PDB entry 8XWA | electron microscopy, 3.48 A resolution | chains D and R of the 3 polymer chains in the assembly

Chain D:
Protein: Growth-regulated alpha protein
Source organism: Homo sapiens
UniProtKB: P09341 (GROA_HUMAN); residues 1-73 here correspond to UniProt positions 35-107 (UniProt number = residue number + 34)
Amino-acid sequence (73 residues; numbered 1 to 73; the number before each row is that of its first residue):
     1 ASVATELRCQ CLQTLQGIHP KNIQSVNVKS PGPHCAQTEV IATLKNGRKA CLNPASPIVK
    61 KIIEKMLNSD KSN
Not modelled in the structure: 69-73
Cystine bridges: Cys9-Cys35, Cys11-Cys51

Chain R:
Protein: C-X-C chemokine receptor type 2
Source organism: Homo sapiens
UniProtKB: P25025 (CXCR2_HUMAN); numbering as in UniProt (aligned over 2-360)
Amino-acid sequence (416 residues; each row starts with the number of its first residue; numbers below 1 keep their minus sign (Met-55 is residue -55)):
   -55 MGKTIIALSY IFCLVFADYK DDDDAANFTP VNGSSGNQSV RLVTSSSLEV LFQGPGSEDF
     5 NMESDSFEDF WKGEDLSNYS YSSTLPPFLL DAAPCEPESL EINKYFVVII YALVFLLSLL
    65 GNSLVMLVIL YSRVGRSVTD VYLLNLALAD LLFALTLPIW AASKVNGWIF GTFLCKVVSL
   125 LKEVNFYSGI LLLACISVDR YLAIVHATRT LTQKRYLVKF ICLSIWGLSL LLALPVLLFR
   185 RTVYSSNVSP ACYEDMGNNT ANWRMLLRIL PQSFGFIVPL LIMLFCYGFT LRTLFKAHMG
   245 QKHRAMRVIF AVVLIFLLCW LPYNLVLLAD TLMRTQVIQE TCERRNHIDR ALDATEILGI
   305 LHSCLNPLIY AFIGQKFRHG LLKILAIHGL ISKDSLPKDS RPSFVGSSSG HTSTTL
Not modelled in the structure: -55 to 33, 331-360
Construct notes: initiating methionine (-55); expression tag (-54 to 1)
Cystine bridges: Cys39-Cys286, Cys119-Cys196
UniProt features mapped onto this chain:
  - site: Asp35, Ala36 (Microbial infection: Cleavage)
  - modified residue (Phosphoserine): Ser347, Ser351, Ser352, Ser353
  - glycosylation: Asn22 (N-linked (GlcNAc...) asparagine)

Chain D / chain R interface:
Residue-residue contacts (43; chain D residue first):
  Ser2(D) - Ser43(R)  hydrogen bond
  Ser2(D) - Val192(R)
  Ser2(D) - Ser193(R)  hydrogen bond (backbone-side chain)
  Val3(D) - Lys108(R)
  Val3(D) - Val109(R)
  Val3(D) - Gly111(R)
  Val3(D) - Ser193(R)
  Ala4(D) - Val192(R)
  Glu6(D) - Arg208(R)  salt bridge
  Glu6(D) - Arg212(R)  salt bridge
  Glu6(D) - Asp274(R)
  Glu6(D) - Arg278(R)  salt bridge
  Glu6(D) - Leu296(R)
  Leu7(D) - Tyr197(R)  hydrophobic
  Leu7(D) - Arg278(R)  hydrogen bond (backbone-side chain)
  Arg8(D) - Asp274(R)  salt bridge
  Arg8(D) - Met277(R)
  Arg8(D) - Arg278(R)
  Arg8(D) - Arg289(R)
  Arg8(D) - Ile292(R)
  Arg8(D) - Asp293(R)  salt bridge
  Cys9(D) - Arg289(R)  hydrogen bond (backbone-side chain)
  Gln10(D) - Pro38(R)
  Gln10(D) - Cys39(R)  hydrogen bond (backbone-backbone)
  Gln10(D) - Ser190(R)
  Gln10(D) - Asn191(R)  hydrogen bond
  Leu12(D) - Arg289(R)
  Gln13(D) - Ala36(R)
  Leu15(D) - Leu34(R)  hydrophobic
  Pro31(D) - Asn202(R)
  Gly32(D) - Asn202(R)
  Pro33(D) - Arg185(R)
  Pro33(D) - Val187(R)  hydrophobic
  Pro33(D) - Tyr197(R)
  Pro33(D) - Glu198(R)
  Pro33(D) - Asp199(R)
  Pro33(D) - Thr204(R)
  Ile41(D) - Pro38(R)  hydrophobic
  Leu44(D) - Leu34(R)  hydrophobic
  Arg48(D) - Leu34(R)
  Lys49(D) - Ala37(R)
  Lys49(D) - Pro38(R)
  Ala50(D) - Ala36(R)
Other interface residues (no listed pair), chain D (27 interface residues in all): Ala1, Thr5, Thr14, Ile18, His34, Cys35, Ala36, Cys51
Other interface residues (no listed pair), chain R (40 interface residues in all): Lys48, Ser107, Asn110, Ala195, Gly201, Asn203, Ala205, Glu284, Thr285, Cys286, Glu300

Summary:
Chain D and chain R form an interface of 27 and 40 residues respectively; the contacts include 6 hydrogen
bonds and 5 salt bridges. Polar pairs include Glu6(D)-Arg208(R), Glu6(D)-Arg212(R) and Glu6(D)-Arg278(R).
Here chain D is Growth-regulated alpha protein and chain R is C-X-C chemokine receptor type 2, both from Homo
sapiens. Entry 8XWA (Structure of CXCR2 bound to CXCL1 (Ligand-receptor focused map)) was determined by
electron microscopy (same publication as 8XVU, 8XWF, 8XWM, 8XWN, 8XWS, 8XWV and 6 further entries).
